PDB entry 9OLJ | electron microscopy, 3.52 A resolution | chains E and G of the 7 polymer chains in the assembly

# Chain E
Molecule: Vesicle-fusing ATPase
From: Cricetulus griseus
Notes: EC 3.6.4.6
Reference sequence: P18708 (NSF_CRIGR); residues 1-744 here = UniProt positions 1-744
Chain sequence (747 residues; row label = number of the first residue in the row; numbers below 1 keep their minus sign (Gly-2 is residue -2)):
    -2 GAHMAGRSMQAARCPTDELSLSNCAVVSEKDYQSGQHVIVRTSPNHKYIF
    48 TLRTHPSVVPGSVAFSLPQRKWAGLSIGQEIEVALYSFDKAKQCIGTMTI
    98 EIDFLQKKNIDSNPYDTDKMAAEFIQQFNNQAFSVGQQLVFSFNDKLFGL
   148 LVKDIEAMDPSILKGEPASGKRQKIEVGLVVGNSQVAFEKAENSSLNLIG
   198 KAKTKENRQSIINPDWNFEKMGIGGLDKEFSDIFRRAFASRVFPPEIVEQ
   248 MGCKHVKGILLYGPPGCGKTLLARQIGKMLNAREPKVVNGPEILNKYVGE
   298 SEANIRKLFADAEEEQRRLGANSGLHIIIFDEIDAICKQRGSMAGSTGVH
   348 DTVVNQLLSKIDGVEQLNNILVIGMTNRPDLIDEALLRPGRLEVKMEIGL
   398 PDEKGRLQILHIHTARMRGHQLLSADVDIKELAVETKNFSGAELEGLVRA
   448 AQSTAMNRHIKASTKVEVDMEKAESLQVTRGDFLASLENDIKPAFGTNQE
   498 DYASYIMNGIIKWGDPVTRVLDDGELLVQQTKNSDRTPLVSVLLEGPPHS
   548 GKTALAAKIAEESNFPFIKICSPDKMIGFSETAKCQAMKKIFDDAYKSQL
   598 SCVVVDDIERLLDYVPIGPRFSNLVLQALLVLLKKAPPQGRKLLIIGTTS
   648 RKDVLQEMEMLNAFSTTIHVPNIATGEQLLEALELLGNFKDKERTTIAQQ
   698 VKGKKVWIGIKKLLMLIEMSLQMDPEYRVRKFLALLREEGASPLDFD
Disordered / not traced: -2 to 205, 741-744
Construct notes: expression tag (-2 to 0)
Ion coordination: Mg2+: Thr550 (together with ATP)
Ligand contacts:
  - ATP (adenosine-5'-triphosphate), molecule 1: Gly219, Ile220, Gly221, Leu223, Pro261, Pro262, Gly263, Cys264, Gly265, Lys266, Thr267, Leu268, Glu329, Asn374, Ile406, His410, Gly438, Ala439, Glu442
  - ATP, molecule 2: Tyr502, Met504, Asn505, Gly506, Ile507, Ile508, Trp510, Val514, Pro545, His546, Ser547, Gly548, Lys549, Thr550, Ala551, Leu552, Asp604, Ile707, Lys708
What the authors report for this chain:
  - post-translational modification sites: Ser207 (citing earlier work)

# Chain G
Molecule: SNAP-25 or syntaxin N-
From: Rattus norvegicus
Chain sequence (14 residues; numbered 4 to 17; the number before each row is that of its first residue; X marks 14 residues of unknown identity (built as UNK)):
     4 XXXXXXXXXXXXXX

# Interface between chain E and chain G
Interface residues of chain E (facing chain G), 5 residues: Lys293, Tyr294, Val295, Ser343, Thr344

# In short
Chain E and chain G make no direct contact in this assembly. Ligands of chain E: ATP. From the paper: a
modification site at Ser207(E).
Chain E is Vesicle-fusing ATPase (Cricetulus griseus) and chain G is SNAP-25 or syntaxin N- (Rattus
norvegicus); the structure, 22bin20S complex (NSF-alphaSNAP-2:2 syntaxin-1a:SNAP-25), hydrolyzing, class 18,
was determined by electron microscopy together with 9OJR, 9OJU, 9OJZ, 9OK3, 9OK5, 9OKC and 17 further entries
from the same study.
